3MFI - chains A and T of the 3 polymer chains in the assembly; structure by X-ray diffraction, 1.76 A resolution.

[Chain A]
Molecule: DNA polymerase eta
Source organism: Saccharomyces cerevisiae
Notes: EC 2.7.7.7
Reference sequence: Q04049 (POLH_YEAST); numbering as in UniProt (aligned over 1-513)
Amino-acid sequence (520 residues; row label = number of the first residue in the row; numbers below 1 keep their minus sign (Gly-6 is residue -6)):
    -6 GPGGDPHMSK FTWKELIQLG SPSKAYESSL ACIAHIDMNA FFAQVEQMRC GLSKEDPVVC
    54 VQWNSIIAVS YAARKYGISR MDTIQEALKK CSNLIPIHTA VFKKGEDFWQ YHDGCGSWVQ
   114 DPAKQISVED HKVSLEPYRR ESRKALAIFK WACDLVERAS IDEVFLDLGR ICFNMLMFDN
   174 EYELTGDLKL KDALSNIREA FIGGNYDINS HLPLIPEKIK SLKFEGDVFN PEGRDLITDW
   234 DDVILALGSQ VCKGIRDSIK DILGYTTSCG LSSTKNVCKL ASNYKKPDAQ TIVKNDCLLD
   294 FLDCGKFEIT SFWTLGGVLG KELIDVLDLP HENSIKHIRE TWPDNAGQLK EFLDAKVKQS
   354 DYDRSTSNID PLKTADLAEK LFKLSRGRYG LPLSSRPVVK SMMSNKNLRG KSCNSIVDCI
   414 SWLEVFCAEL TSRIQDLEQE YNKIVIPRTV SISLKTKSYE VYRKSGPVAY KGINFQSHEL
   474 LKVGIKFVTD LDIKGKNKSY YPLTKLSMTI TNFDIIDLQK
Disordered / not traced: -6 to -3, 357-359, 512-513
Differences from the reference sequence: expression tag (-6 to 0); engineered mutation Ala140 (Lys in Q04049), Trp144 (Ser in Q04049)
Ion coordination: Mg2+ site 1: Asp30, Met31, Asp155 (together with 2'-deoxyadenosine 5'-triphosphate); Mg2+ site 2 near Glu156 (its only coordinating residue here)
Residues lining bound ligands: 2'-deoxyadenosine 5'-triphosphate (DTP): Asp30, Met31, Asn32, Ala33, Phe34, Phe35, Ile60, Ala61, Tyr64, Arg67, Arg73, Ile154, Asp155, Lys279
Curated features (UniProtKB/Swiss-Prot):
  - binding site (Mg(2+)): Asp30, Asp155
  - mutagenesis: Asp30 (D30A: Abolishes DNA polymerase activity), Phe34 (F34L: Alters translesion activity), Glu39 (E39A: Abolishes DNA polymerase activity), Tyr64 (Y64F/A: Decreases efficiency of nucleotide incorporation), Arg67 (R67A: Decreases efficiency of nucleotide incorporation), Asp155 (D155A: Abolishes DNA polymerase activity and increases UV-induced mutations), Glu156 (E156A: Decreases efficiency of nucleotide incorporation), Lys279 (K279A: Decreases efficiency of nucleotide incorporation)
What the authors report for this chain:
  - catalytic residues: Asp30, Asp155, Glu156
  - binding site for 2'-deoxyadenosine 5'-triphosphate: Phe35, Tyr64, Arg67, Arg73, Lys279
  - binding site for the 15-nt DNA strand (chain T): Gln55, Trp56, Met74, Ser394, Met396, Asn398, Asn400, Tyr452
  - binding site for the 11-nt DNA strand: Ser458
  - contacts within the chain: Gln55-Val126 (hydrophobic contact), Trp56-Val126 (hydrophobic contact)
  - conformationally variable residues (side-chain flip): Asp30, Arg73, Met74
  - Mg2+ coordination: Asp30
  - mutagenesis - R73A, M74A: unchanged catalytic activity on undamaged or T-T dimer-containing DNA
  - mutagenesis - Q55A (15 fold), Q55A/R73A (50-fold): decreased catalytic activity on undamaged and damaged 3'T
  - mutagenesis - R73A/M74A (8-fold): decreased catalytic activity on 3'T of the dimer
  - mutagenesis - Q55A/R73A, Q55A, R73A/M74A: increased growth in response to UV sensitivity
  - mutagenesis - M74A: decreased growth
  - mutagenesis - K140A/S144W: unchanged catalytic activity on undamaged and T-T dimer-containing DNAs
  - mutagenesis - R73A/M74A: unchanged catalytic activity on undamaged DNA
  - mutagenesis - Q55A (15 fold), Q55A/R73A (50-fold): decreased catalytic activity on 2'-deoxyadenosine 5'-triphosphate
  - mutagenesis - R73A: unchanged catalytic activity on 2'-deoxyadenosine 5'-triphosphate
  - mutagenesis - Q55A/R73A, Q55A: decreased growth in response to UV
  - mutagenesis - K140A/S144W: unchanged growth in response to UV

[Chain T]
Molecule: 15-nt DNA strand
Sequence (15 nucleotides; row label = number of the first residue in the row):
     2 TAAXGAGGGG AGGAC
Disordered / not traced: 2-3
Modified residues: TTD (cis-syn cyclobutane thymine dimer) at position 5

[How chain A and chain T interact]
Pairs across the interface (29; chain A residue first):
  Gln55(A) with TTD_5(T), base contact; DG6(T), sugar contact
  Trp56(A) with TTD_5(T), hydrogen bond to the phosphate; DG6(T), hydrogen bond to the phosphate
  Arg73(A) with TTD_5(T), base contact
  Met74(A) with TTD_5(T), base contact
  Lys125(A) with DA7(T), salt bridge to the phosphate
  Val126(A) with DG6(T), sugar contact
  Leu128(A) with DG6(T), phosphate contact; DA7(T), phosphate contact
  Arg132(A) with DA7(T), salt bridge to the phosphate; DG8(T), salt bridge to the phosphate
  Arg389(A) with DG9(T), phosphate contact; DG10(T), salt bridge to the phosphate
  Lys393(A) with DG9(T), phosphate contact; DG10(T), salt bridge to the phosphate
  Ser394(A) with DG8(T), sugar contact; DG9(T), hydrogen bond to the phosphate
  Met395(A) with DG8(T), phosphate contact
  Met396(A) with DA7(T), sugar contact; DG8(T), hydrogen bond to the phosphate
  Ser397(A) with DA7(T), phosphate contact
  Asn398(A) with DG6(T), hydrogen bond to the phosphate; DA7(T), hydrogen bond to the phosphate
  Lys399(A) with DG6(T), phosphate contact
  Asn400(A) with TTD_5(T), base contact; DG6(T), hydrogen bond to the phosphate
  Arg426(A) with DG8(T), salt bridge to the phosphate
  Tyr452(A) with DA4(T), stacking on the base
Other interface residues (no listed pair), chain A (22 interface residues in all): Ser58, Glu422, Ser451

[Summary]
The interface between chain A and chain T involves 22 residues on one side and 7 on the other; the contacts
include 7 hydrogen bonds, 6 salt bridges and 1 aromatic stacking contact. Polar contacts include
Trp56(A)-TTD_5(T), Trp56(A)-DG6(T) and Ser394(A)-DG9(T). The paper reports catalytic residues Asp30(A),
Asp155(A) and Glu156(A); Q55A/R73A, Q55A and R73A/M74A of chain A increase growth in response to UV
sensitivity; 6 substitutions were tested in all.
Here chain A is DNA polymerase eta (Saccharomyces cerevisiae) and chain T is a 15-nt DNA strand. Entry 3MFI
(DNA Polymerase Eta in Complex With a cis-syn Thymidine Dimer) was determined by X-ray diffraction together
with 3MFH from the same study.
